Entry 7FET (electron microscopy, 3.70 A resolution); this record covers chains B and C of the 3 polymer chains in the assembly.

Chain B (and C):
Protein: Spike glycoprotein
Organism: Severe acute respiratory syndrome coronavirus 2
Notes: chain C of this document is another copy of the same molecule, construct and numbering; everything in this record applies to it too
UniProt: P0DTC2 (SPIKE_SARS2); numbering as in UniProt; present here: 15-68, 71-143, 145-1208
Amino-acid sequence (1191 residues; numbered 15 to 1208; 3 numbers in that range are skipped by the numbering (no residue carries them; nothing is unmodelled there); the number before each row is that of its first residue):
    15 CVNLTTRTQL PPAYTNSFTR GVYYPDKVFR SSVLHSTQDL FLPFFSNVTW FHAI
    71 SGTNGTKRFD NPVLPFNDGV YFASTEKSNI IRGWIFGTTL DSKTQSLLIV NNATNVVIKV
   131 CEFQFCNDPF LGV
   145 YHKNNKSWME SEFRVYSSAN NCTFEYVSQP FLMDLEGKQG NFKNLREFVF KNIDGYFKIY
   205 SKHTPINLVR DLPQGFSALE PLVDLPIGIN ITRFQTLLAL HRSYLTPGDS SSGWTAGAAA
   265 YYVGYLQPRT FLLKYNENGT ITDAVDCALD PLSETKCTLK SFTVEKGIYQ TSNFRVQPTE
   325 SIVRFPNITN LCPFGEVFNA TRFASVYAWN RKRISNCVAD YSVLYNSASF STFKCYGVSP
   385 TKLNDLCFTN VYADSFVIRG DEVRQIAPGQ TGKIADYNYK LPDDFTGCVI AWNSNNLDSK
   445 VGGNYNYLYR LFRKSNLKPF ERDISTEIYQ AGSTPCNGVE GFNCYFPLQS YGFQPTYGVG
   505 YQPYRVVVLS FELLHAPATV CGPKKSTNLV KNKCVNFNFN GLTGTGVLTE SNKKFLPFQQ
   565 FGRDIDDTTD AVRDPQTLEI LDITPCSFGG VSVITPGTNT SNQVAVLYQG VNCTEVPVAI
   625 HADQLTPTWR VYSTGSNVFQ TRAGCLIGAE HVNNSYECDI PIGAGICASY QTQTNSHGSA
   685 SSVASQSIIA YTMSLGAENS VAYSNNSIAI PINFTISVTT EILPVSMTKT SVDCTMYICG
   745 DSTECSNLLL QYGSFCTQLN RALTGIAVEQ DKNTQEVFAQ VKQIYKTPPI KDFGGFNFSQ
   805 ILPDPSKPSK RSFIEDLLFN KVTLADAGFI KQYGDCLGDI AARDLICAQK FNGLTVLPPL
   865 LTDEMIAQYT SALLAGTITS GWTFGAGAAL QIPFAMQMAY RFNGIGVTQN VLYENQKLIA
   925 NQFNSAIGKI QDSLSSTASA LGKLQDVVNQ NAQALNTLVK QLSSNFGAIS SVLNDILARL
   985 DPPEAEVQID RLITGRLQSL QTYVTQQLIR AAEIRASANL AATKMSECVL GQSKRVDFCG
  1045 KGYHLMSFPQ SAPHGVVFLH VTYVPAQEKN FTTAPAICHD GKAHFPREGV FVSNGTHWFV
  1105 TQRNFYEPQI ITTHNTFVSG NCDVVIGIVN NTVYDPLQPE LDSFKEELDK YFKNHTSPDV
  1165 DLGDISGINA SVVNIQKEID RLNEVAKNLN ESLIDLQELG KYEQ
Not modelled in the structure: 15-26, 71-79, 130, 145-164, 173-185, 246-262, 592, 622-640, 677-688, 828-854, 1148-1208 (chain C: 15-26, 71-79, 145-164, 173-185, 246-262, 622-639, 677-688, 828-853, 1148-1208)
Construct notes: variant Tyr-501 (Asn in P0DTC2), Asp-570 (Ala in P0DTC2), Gly-614 (Asp in P0DTC2), His-681 (Pro in P0DTC2), Gly-682 (Arg in P0DTC2), Ser-683 (Arg in P0DTC2), Ser-685 (Arg in P0DTC2), Ile-716 (Thr in P0DTC2), Ala-982 (Ser in P0DTC2), Pro-986 (Lys in P0DTC2), Pro-987 (Val in P0DTC2), His-1118 (Asp in P0DTC2)
Disulfides: Cys-131/Cys-166, Cys-291/Cys-301, Cys-336/Cys-361, Cys-379/Cys-432, Cys-391/Cys-525, Cys-480/Cys-488, Cys-538/Cys-590, Cys-617/Cys-649, Cys-662/Cys-671, Cys-738/Cys-760, Cys-743/Cys-749, Cys-1032/Cys-1043, Cys-1082/Cys-1126
Covalent attachments: N-acetylglucosamine (NAG) linked to Asn-61, Asn-122, Asn-165, Asn-282, Asn-331, Asn-343, Asn-603, Asn-616, Asn-657
Curated features (UniProtKB/Swiss-Prot):
  - region: Asn-280 to Cys-301 (Putative superantigen), Arg-403 to Asp-405 (Integrin-binding motif), Asn-448 to Phe-456 (Immunodominant HLA epitope recognized by the CD8+), Ser-816 to Tyr-837 (Fusion peptide 1), Lys-835 to Phe-855 (Fusion peptide 2), Asp-1163 to Glu-1202 (Heptad repeat 2)
  - site: Arg-815, Ser-816 (Cleavage)
  - glycosylation: Asn-17 (N-linked (GlcNAc...) (complex) asparagine), Asn-61 (N-linked (GlcNAc...) (hybrid) asparagine), Asn-74 (N-linked (GlcNAc...) (complex) asparagine), Asn-122 (N-linked (GlcNAc...) (hybrid) asparagine), Asn-149 (N-linked (GlcNAc...) (complex) asparagine), Asn-165 (N-linked (GlcNAc...) (complex) asparagine), Asn-234 (N-linked (GlcNAc...) (high mannose) asparagine), Asn-282 (N-linked (GlcNAc...) (complex) asparagine), Thr-323 (O-linked (GalNAc) threonine), Ser-325 (O-linked (HexNAc...) serine), Asn-331 (N-linked (GlcNAc...) (complex) asparagine), Asn-343 (N-linked (GlcNAc...) (complex) asparagine), Asn-603 (N-linked (GlcNAc...) (hybrid) asparagine), Asn-616 (N-linked (GlcNAc...) (complex) asparagine), Asn-657 (N-linked (GlcNAc...) (complex) asparagine), Thr-676 (O-linked (GlcNAc...) threonine), Thr-678 (O-linked (GlcNAc...) threonine), Asn-709 (N-linked (GlcNAc...) (high mannose) asparagine), Asn-717 (N-linked (GlcNAc...) (hybrid) asparagine), Asn-801 (N-linked (GlcNAc...) (hybrid) asparagine) and 6 more in UniProt
  - natural variant: Leu-18 (L18F: In strain: Beta/B.1.351, Gamma/P.1 and 1 more), Thr-19 (T19I: In strain: Omicron/BQ.1.1, Omicron/XBB.1.5 and 1 more; T19R: In strain: Delta/B.1.617.2, Omicron/BA.2 and 4 more), Thr-20 (T20N: In strain: Gamma/P.1), Leu-24 to Ala-27 (sequence variant, change not given here; In strain: Omicron/BA.2, Omicron/BA.2.12.1 and 6 more), Pro-26 (P26S: In strain: Gamma/P.1), Gln-52 (Q52H: In strain: Omicron/EG.5.1), Ala-67 (A67V: In strain: Eta/B.1.525, Omicron/BA.1), Gly-75 (G75V: In strain: Lambda/C.37), Thr-76 (T76I: In strain: Lambda/C.37), Asp-80 (D80A: In strain: Beta/B.1.351), Val-83 (V83A: In strain: Omicron/XBB.1.5, Omicron/EG.5.1), Thr-95 (T95I: In strain: Iota/B.1.526, Mu/B.1.621 and 2 more), 77 further natural variant entries in UniProt
  - mutagenesis: Asn-121 (N121Q: Partial loss of biliverdin affinity), Arg-190 (R190K: Partial loss of biliverdin affinity), Asn-234 (N234Q: Increased resistance to neutralizing antibodies), Asn-331 (N331Q: Reduced viral infectivity), Asn-343 (N343Q: Reduced viral infectivity), Leu-452 (L452R: Increased resistance to neutralizing antibodies. Decreases HLA binding to NF9 epitope. Increased binding affinity to human ACE2), Tyr-453 (Y453F: Decreased HLA binding to NF9 epitope. Increased binding affinity to human ACE2), Ala-475 (A475V: Increased resistance to neutralizing antibodies), Val-483 (V483A: Increased resistance to neutralizing antibodies), Glu-484 (E484D: Increased replication in human TMEM106B overexpressing cells), Phe-490 (F490L: Increased resistance to neutralizing antibodies and human covalescent sera neutralization), Gln-493 (Q493N: Reduced host ACE2-binding affinity in vitro; Q493Y: Reduced host ACE2-binding affinity in vitro), 7 further mutagenesis entries in UniProt

Interface between chain B and chain C:
Pairs across the interface (133; chain B residue first):
  Asn-317(B) / Asp-737(C)  hydrogen bond
  Arg-319(B) / Asp-745(C)  salt bridge
  Arg-357(B) / Tyr-200(C)
  Arg-357(B) / Pro-230(C)  hydrogen bond (side chain-backbone)
  Gly-381(B) / Arg-983(C)  hydrogen bond (backbone-side chain)
  Gly-381(B) / Leu-984(C)
  Val-382(B) / Arg-983(C)
  Ser-383(B) / Arg-983(C)
  Ser-383(B) / Leu-984(C)
  Ser-383(B) / Asp-985(C)  hydrogen bond (side chain-backbone)
  Thr-385(B) / Asp-985(C)  hydrogen bond
  Lys-386(B) / Leu-981(C)
  Lys-386(B) / Ala-982(C)
  Lys-386(B) / Leu-984(C)  hydrogen bond (side chain-backbone)
  Leu-390(B) / Ala-982(C)
  Leu-390(B) / Arg-983(C)
  Asn-394(B) / Tyr-200(C)  hydrogen bond
  Asp-428(B) / Ile-973(C)
  Thr-430(B) / Arg-983(C)  hydrogen bond
  Phe-456(B) / Tyr-369(C)
  Phe-456(B) / Asn-370(C)
  Leu-517(B) / Arg-983(C)
  Thr-547(B) / Asn-978(C)
  Lys-558(B) / Phe-43(C)
  Lys-558(B) / Asn-282(C)
  Phe-559(B) / Phe-43(C)  hydrophobic
  Leu-560(B) / Tyr-38(C)  hydrophobic
  Phe-562(B) / Tyr-38(C)  hydrophobic
  Phe-562(B) / Lys-41(C)
  Phe-562(B) / Glu-224(C)
  Gln-563(B) / Lys-41(C)
  Gln-563(B) / Val-42(C)
  Gln-563(B) / Phe-43(C)
  Gln-564(B) / Lys-41(C)  hydrogen bond (backbone-backbone)
  Phe-565(B) / Lys-41(C)
  Phe-565(B) / Phe-43(C)
  Arg-567(B) / Val-42(C)
  Arg-567(B) / Phe-43(C)
  Asp-568(B) / Phe-855(C)
  Ile-569(B) / Val-47(C)
  Asp-570(B) / Val-963(C)
  Asp-571(B) / Val-963(C)
  Thr-572(B) / Phe-855(C)
  Pro-589(B) / Lys-854(C)
  Pro-589(B) / Phe-855(C)
  Gly-593(B) / Met-740(C)
  Gly-593(B) / Lys-854(C)  hydrogen bond (backbone-backbone)
  Gly-593(B) / Gly-857(C)
  Gly-593(B) / Leu-858(C)
  Gly-593(B) / Thr-859(C)
  Gly-594(B) / Met-740(C)
  Ala-647(B) / Pro-862(C)  hydrophobic
  Pro-665(B) / Leu-864(C)  hydrophobic
  Ala-668(B) / Pro-863(C)  hydrogen bond (backbone-backbone)
  Ala-668(B) / Leu-864(C)  hydrogen bond (backbone-backbone)
  Gly-669(B) / Leu-864(C)  hydrogen bond (backbone-backbone)
  Met-697(B) / Leu-864(C)  hydrophobic
  Met-697(B) / Leu-865(C)  hydrophobic
  Leu-699(B) / Ile-788(C)
  Leu-699(B) / Met-869(C)  hydrophobic
  Leu-699(B) / Tyr-873(C)  hydrophobic
  Ala-701(B) / Gln-787(C)
  Ala-701(B) / Ile-788(C)  hydrogen bond (backbone-backbone)
  Glu-702(B) / Gln-787(C)
  Glu-702(B) / Ile-788(C)
  Glu-702(B) / Lys-790(C)
  Asn-703(B) / Gln-787(C)
  Asn-703(B) / Ile-788(C)  hydrogen bond (backbone-backbone)
  Asn-703(B) / Tyr-789(C)
  Asn-703(B) / Lys-790(C)  hydrogen bond (backbone-backbone)
  Val-705(B) / Thr-883(C)
  Ala-706(B) / Gln-895(C)
  Tyr-707(B) / Pro-792(C)  hydrophobic
  Tyr-707(B) / Phe-797(C)
  Tyr-707(B) / Ile-896(C)
  Tyr-707(B) / Phe-898(C)
  Asn-709(B) / Pro-897(C)
  Ser-711(B) / Gln-895(C)
  Ile-712(B) / Gln-895(C)
  Ile-712(B) / Ile-896(C)  hydrophobic
  Ala-713(B) / Leu-894(C)
  Ala-713(B) / Gln-895(C)  hydrogen bond (backbone-backbone)
  Pro-715(B) / Leu-894(C)
  Thr-961(B) / Ser-758(C)
  Thr-961(B) / Gln-762(C)
  Gln-965(B) / Gly-757(C)
  Gln-965(B) / Ser-758(C)  hydrogen bond
  Gln-965(B) / Phe-759(C)
  Ser-968(B) / Tyr-756(C)
  Asn-969(B) / Gln-755(C)
  Phe-970(B) / Gln-755(C)  hydrogen bond (backbone-backbone)
  Phe-970(B) / Tyr-756(C)
  Phe-970(B) / Gly-757(C)
  Phe-970(B) / Phe-759(C)  hydrophobic
  Gly-971(B) / Gln-755(C)
  Pro-987(B) / Gly-413(C)
  Pro-987(B) / Asp-427(C)
  Glu-990(B) / Asp-427(C)
  Arg-995(B) / Asp-994(C)  salt bridge
  Gln-1002(B) / Phe-759(C)
  Gln-1002(B) / Gln-1005(C)  hydrogen bond
  Gln-1010(B) / Leu-1012(C)
  Glu-1017(B) / Arg-1019(C)  salt bridge
  Arg-1039(B) / Thr-1027(C)
  Arg-1039(B) / Glu-1031(C)  salt bridge
  Arg-1039(B) / Arg-1039(C)
  Val-1040(B) / Ser-1030(C)  hydrogen bond (backbone-side chain)
  Val-1040(B) / Leu-1034(C)
  Asp-1041(B) / Gln-784(C)
  Asp-1041(B) / Gly-889(C)
  Asp-1041(B) / Ser-1030(C)
  Asp-1041(B) / Leu-1034(C)
  Lys-1045(B) / Lys-786(C)
  Lys-1045(B) / Gly-889(C)
  Tyr-1047(B) / Ala-890(C)  hydrophobic
  Glu-1072(B) / Ala-893(C)
  Glu-1072(B) / Leu-894(C)
  Thr-1077(B) / Met-900(C)
  Pro-1079(B) / Tyr-917(C)  hydrophobic
  Phe-1089(B) / Asn-914(C)
  Phe-1089(B) / Tyr-917(C)  hydrophobic
  Pro-1090(B) / Gln-913(C)
  Glu-1092(B) / Asn-907(C)
  Gly-1093(B) / Tyr-904(C)  hydrogen bond (backbone-side chain)
  Val-1094(B) / Met-900(C)  hydrophobic
  Val-1094(B) / Tyr-904(C)
  Arg-1107(B) / Trp-886(C)
  Arg-1107(B) / Tyr-904(C)
  Phe-1121(B) / Asn-914(C)
  Ser-1123(B) / Asn-914(C)
  Ser-1123(B) / Glu-918(C)
  Val-1128(B) / Glu-918(C)
  Val-1129(B) / Tyr-917(C)
Other interface residues (no listed pair), chain B (104 interface residues in all): Pro-384, Pro-521, Lys-557, Gly-566, Ile-587, Leu-611, Arg-646, Gly-667, Gly-700, Ser-704, Ser-708, Asn-710, Ile-714, Gln-957, Pro-986, Ser-1003, Thr-1006, Thr-1009, Ile-1013, Gly-1046, Val-1068, Pro-1069, Arg-1091, Val-1122, Gly-1124, Ile-1130
Other interface residues (no listed pair), chain C (94 interface residues in all): Asp-40, Arg-44, Ser-46, Pro-225, Thr-284, Gly-744, Arg-765, Leu-861, Thr-866, Gln-872, Ala-892, Thr-912, Gln-920, Ser-967, Asp-979, Thr-1009, Ile-1013, Gly-1035, Gln-1113

Overview:
The interface between chain B and chain C involves 104 residues on one side and 94 on the other, with 22
hydrogen bonds and 4 salt bridges. Among the polar pairs are Arg-319(B)/Asp-745(C), Arg-995(B)/Asp-994(C) and
Glu-1017(B)/Arg-1019(C).
Both chains are Spike glycoprotein (Severe acute respiratory syndrome coronavirus 2). Entry 7FET (SARS-CoV-2
B.1.1.7 Spike Glycoprotein trimer) was determined by electron microscopy, deposited together with 7FEM.
